PDB entry 2PHO | X-ray diffraction, 1.95 A resolution | chain A

Chain A:
Name: Arginase-1
From: Homo sapiens
Notes: EC 3.5.3.1
Reference sequence: P05089 (ARGI1_HUMAN); residues 1-322 here = UniProt positions 1-322
Chain sequence (322 residues; numbered 1 to 322; the number before each row is that of its first residue):
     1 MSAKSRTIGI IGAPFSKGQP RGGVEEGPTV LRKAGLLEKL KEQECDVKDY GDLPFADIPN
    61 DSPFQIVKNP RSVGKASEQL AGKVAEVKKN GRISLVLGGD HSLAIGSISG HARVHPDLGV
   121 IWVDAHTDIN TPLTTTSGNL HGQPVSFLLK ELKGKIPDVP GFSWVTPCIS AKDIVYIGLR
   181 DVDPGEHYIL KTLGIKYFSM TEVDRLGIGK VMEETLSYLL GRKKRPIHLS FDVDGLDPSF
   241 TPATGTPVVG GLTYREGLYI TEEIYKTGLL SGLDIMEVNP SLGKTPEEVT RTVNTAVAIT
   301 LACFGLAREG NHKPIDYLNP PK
Not modelled in the structure: 1-5, 319-322
Ion coordination: Mn2+ site 1: His101, Asp124, Asp128, Asp232 (together with hydrazinecarbothioamide); Mn2+ site 2: Asp124, His126, Asp232, Asp234 (together with hydrazinecarbothioamide)
Small-molecule neighbours: hydrazinecarbothioamide (TSZ): Asp124, His126, Asp128, His141, Gly142, Asp232, Asp234, Thr246, Glu277
Swiss-Prot annotation at these positions:
  - binding site (Mn(2+)): His101, Asp124, His126, Asp128, Asp232, Asp234
  - binding site (substrate): His126 to Asn130, Ser137 to Asn139, Asp183, Thr246, Glu277
  - modified residue: Lys17 (N6-succinyllysine), Ser62 (Phosphoserine), Ser72 (Phosphoserine), Lys75 (N6-succinyllysine), Ser163 (Phosphoserine), Ser217 (Phosphoserine)

Overview:
Chain A binds hydrazinecarbothioamide. His101, Asp124, Asp128 and Asp232 coordinate Mn2+ site 1. Asp124,
His126, Asp232 and Asp234 coordinate Mn2+ site 2. From UniProt: 6 Mn2+-binding residues and 11
substrate-binding residues.
Chain A is Arginase-1 (Homo sapiens); the structure, Crystal structure of human arginase I complexed with
thiosemicarbazide at 1.95 resolution, was determined by X-ray diffraction, deposited together with 2ZAV and
2PHA.
